Entry 8SNB (electron microscopy, 3.30 A resolution); this record covers chains 2G and JJ of the 454 polymer chains in the assembly.

[Chain 2G]
Protein: CFAP107
From: Strongylocentrotus purpuratus
UniProt: A0A7M7RF95 (A0A7M7RF95_STRPU); residues 1-235 here = UniProt positions 1-235
Chain sequence (235 residues; numbered 1 to 235; the number before each row is that of its first residue):
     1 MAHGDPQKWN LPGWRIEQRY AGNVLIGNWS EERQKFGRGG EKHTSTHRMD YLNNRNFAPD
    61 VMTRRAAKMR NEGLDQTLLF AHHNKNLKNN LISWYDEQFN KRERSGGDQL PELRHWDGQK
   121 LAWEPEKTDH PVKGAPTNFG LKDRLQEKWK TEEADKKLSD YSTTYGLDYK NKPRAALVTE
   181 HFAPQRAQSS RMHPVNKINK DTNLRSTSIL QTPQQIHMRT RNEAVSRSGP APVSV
Disordered / not traced: 1, 229-235

[Chain JJ]
Protein: Tubulin beta chain
From: Strongylocentrotus purpuratus
UniProt: A0A7M7NS69 (A0A7M7NS69_STRPU); numbering as in UniProt (aligned over 1-447)
Chain sequence (447 residues; each row starts with the number of its first residue):
     1 MREIVHMQAG QCGNQIGAKF WEVISDEHGI DPTGTYHGDS DLQLERINVY YNEATGGKYV
    61 PRAVLVDLEP GTMDSVRSGP FGQIFRPDNF VFGQSGAGNN WAKGHYTEGA ELVDSVLDVV
   121 RKEAESCDCL QGFQLTHSLG GGTGSGMGTL LISKIREEYP DRIMNTFSVV PSPKVSDTVV
   181 EPYNATLSVH QLVENTDETY CIDNEALYDI CFRTLKLTTP TYGDLNHLVS ATMSGVTTCL
   241 RFPGQLNADL RKLAVNMVPF PRLHFFMPGF APLTSRGSQQ YRALTVPELT QQMFDAKNMM
   301 AACDPRHGRY LTVAAIFRGR MSMKEVDEQM LNVQNKNSSY FVEWIPNNVK TAVCDIPPRG
   361 LKMSATFIGN STAIQELFKR ISEQFTAMFR RKAFLHWYTG EGMDEMEFTE AESNMNDLVS
   421 EYQQYQDATA EEEGEFDEEE EGDEEAA
Disordered / not traced: 432-447

[How chain 2G and chain JJ interact]
Pairs across the interface - 83 pairs, chain 2G then chain JJ:
  R70(2G) with T221(JJ), hydrogen bond (backbone-side chain)
  N71(2G) with T221(JJ); G223(JJ)
  E72(2G) with K19(JJ); P80(JJ); G223(JJ)
  G73(2G) with T221(JJ)
  L74(2G) with L217(JJ), hydrophobic; D224(JJ)
  Q76(2G) with V23(JJ); D26(JJ); H227(JJ), hydrogen bond
  L78(2G) with R276(JJ), hydrogen bond (backbone-side chain)
  L79(2G) with L215(JJ), hydrophobic; D224(JJ); L228(JJ), hydrophobic; R276(JJ)
  F80(2G) with H227(JJ); L228(JJ), hydrophobic; A231(JJ), hydrophobic; F270(JJ), hydrophobic; L273(JJ), hydrophobic; L361(JJ)
  A81(2G) with R276(JJ), hydrogen bond (backbone-side chain); Q279(JJ)
  H82(2G) with P272(JJ), hydrogen bond (side chain-backbone); T274(JJ); Q279(JJ); L284(JJ); G360(JJ); L361(JJ)
  H83(2G) with Q279(JJ), hydrogen bond (backbone-side chain); R282(JJ), hydrogen bond (side chain-backbone)
  N84(2G) with G360(JJ)
  K85(2G) with R359(JJ)
  N86(2G) with G360(JJ)
  L87(2G) with D26(JJ); P357(JJ); P358(JJ); R359(JJ)
  K88(2G) with D39(JJ), salt bridge
  N90(2G) with I356(JJ); P357(JJ); L361(JJ); K362(JJ)
  L91(2G) with S40(JJ); Q43(JJ); I356(JJ), hydrophobic
  I92(2G) with R320(JJ), hydrogen bond (backbone-side chain); I356(JJ)
  S93(2G) with D355(JJ)
  W94(2G) with R320(JJ); M321(JJ); D355(JJ), hydrogen bond (backbone-side chain)
  E97(2G) with R320(JJ), salt bridge
  T128(2G) with S322(JJ)
  P131(2G) with R320(JJ)
  V132(2G) with R320(JJ), hydrogen bond (backbone-side chain)
  P136(2G) with S40(JJ)
  T137(2G) with S40(JJ), hydrogen bond (backbone-side chain); D41(JJ), hydrogen bond (backbone-backbone); L42(JJ)
  N138(2G) with D39(JJ); S40(JJ); D41(JJ), hydrogen bond (side chain-backbone)
  F139(2G) with D41(JJ), hydrogen bond (backbone-side chain); L42(JJ), hydrophobic; E45(JJ)
  G140(2G) with D41(JJ), hydrogen bond (backbone-side chain)
  L141(2G) with D41(JJ), hydrogen bond (backbone-side chain); L44(JJ)
  K142(2G) with G38(JJ); D39(JJ); D41(JJ), hydrogen bond (backbone-side chain); L44(JJ)
  L145(2G) with L44(JJ), hydrophobic; Y59(JJ)
  W149(2G) with E53(JJ); G56(JJ), hydrogen bond (side chain-backbone); G57(JJ); Y59(JJ)
  E152(2G) with T55(JJ); G56(JJ), hydrogen bond (side chain-backbone)
Interface residues without a listed pair, chain 2G (39 interface residues in all): K68, T77, N89
Interface residues without a listed pair, chain JJ (51 interface residues in all): E27, Y36, A54, S75, Y222, Q245, Q280

[Summary]
39 residues of chain 2G face 51 of chain JJ across their interface; the contacts include 19 hydrogen bonds and
2 salt bridges. Polar contacts include K88(2G)-D39(JJ), E97(2G)-R320(JJ) and R70(2G)-T221(JJ).
Here chain 2G is CFAP107 and chain JJ is Tubulin beta chain, both from Strongylocentrotus purpuratus. Entry
8SNB (atomic model of sea urchin sperm doublet microtubule (48-nm periodicity)) was determined by electron
microscopy together with 8OU0 from the same study.
